Entry 8YLU (electron microscopy, 2.80 A resolution); this record covers chains A and F of the 6 polymer chains in the assembly.

== Chain A ==
Name: DNA topoisomerase medium subunit
From: Escherichia phage T4
Notes: EC 5.6.2.2
Reference sequence: P07065 (TOP5_BPT4); residue numbers follow UniProt; this construct covers 1-442
Sequence (452 residues; each row starts with the number of its first residue):
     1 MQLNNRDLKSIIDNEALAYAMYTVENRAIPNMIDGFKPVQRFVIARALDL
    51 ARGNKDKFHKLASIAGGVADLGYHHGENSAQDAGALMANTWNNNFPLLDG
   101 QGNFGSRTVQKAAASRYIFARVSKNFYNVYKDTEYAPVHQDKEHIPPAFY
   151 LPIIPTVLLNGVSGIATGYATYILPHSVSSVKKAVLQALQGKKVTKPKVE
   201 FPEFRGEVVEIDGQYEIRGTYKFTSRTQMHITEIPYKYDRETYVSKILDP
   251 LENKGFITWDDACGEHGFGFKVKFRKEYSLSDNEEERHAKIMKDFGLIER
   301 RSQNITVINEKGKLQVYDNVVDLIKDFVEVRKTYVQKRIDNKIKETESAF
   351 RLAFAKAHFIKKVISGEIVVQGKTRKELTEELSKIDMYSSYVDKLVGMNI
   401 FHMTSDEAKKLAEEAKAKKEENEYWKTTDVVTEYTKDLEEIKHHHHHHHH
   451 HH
Unresolved in the structure: 442-452
Construct notes: expression tag (443-452)
Swiss-Prot annotation at these positions:
  - active site: Tyr117 (O-(5'-phospho-DNA)-tyrosine intermediate)

== Chain F ==
Molecule: 22-nt DNA strand
Sequence (22 nucleotides; row label = number of the first residue in the row):
     1 TATATGTGTATATATACACACA

== Chain A / chain F interface ==
Residue-residue contacts (17):
  Arg27(A) - DT7(F)  sugar contact
  Arg27(A) - DG8(F)  phosphate contact
  Lys37(A) - DG6(F)  hydrogen bond to the phosphate
  Lys37(A) - DT7(F)  salt bridge to the phosphate
  Val39(A) - DT7(F)  sugar contact
  Val39(A) - DG8(F)  phosphate contact
  Gln40(A) - DT7(F)  hydrogen bond to the phosphate
  Tyr73(A) - DG8(F)  hydrogen bond to the phosphate
  His75(A) - DG8(F)  hydrogen bond to the phosphate
  His75(A) - DT9(F)  salt bridge to the phosphate
  Gly76(A) - DT9(F)  hydrogen bond to the phosphate
  Ser79(A) - DG8(F)  phosphate contact
  Leu86(A) - DT7(F)  phosphate contact
  Ser163(A) - DG6(F)  sugar contact
  Ile165(A) - DT5(F)  base contact
  Ile165(A) - DG6(F)  hydrogen bond to the base
  Lys246(A) - DA4(F)  salt bridge to the phosphate
Interface residues without a listed pair, chain A (15 interface residues in all): Asn26, His74, Ala83

== Overview ==
15 residues of chain A and 6 residues of chain F are in contact, with 6 hydrogen bonds and 3 salt bridges.
Polar contacts include Ile165(A)-DG6(F), Lys37(A)-DG6(F) and Gln40(A)-DT7(F). From UniProt: active-site
residue Tyr117(A) on chain A.
Here chain A is DNA topoisomerase medium subunit (Escherichia phage T4) and chain F is a 22-nt DNA strand.
Entry 8YLU (structure of phage T6 topoisomerase II central domain bound with DNA) was determined by electron
microscopy, deposited together with 8YO3, 8YO4, 8YO5, 8YO7, 8YOD and 8YON.
